1I95 - chains A and Q of the 21 polymer chains in the assembly; structure by X-ray diffraction, 4.50 A resolution (low resolution: residue-level contacts below are approximate; hydrogen-bond / salt-bridge calls are withheld).

== Chain A ==
Molecule: 16S RRNA
From: Thermus thermophilus
Sequence (1514 nucleotides; row label = number of the first residue in the row):
     2 UGUUGGAGAGUUUGAUCCUGGCUCAGGGUGAACGCUGGCGGCGUGCCUAA
    52 GACAUGCAAGUCGUGCGGGCCGCGGGGUUUUACUCCGUGGUCAGCGGCGG
   102 ACGGGUGAGUAACGCGUGGGUGACCUACCCGGAAGAGGGGGACAACCCGG
   152 GGAAACUCGGGCUAAUCCCCCAUGUGGACCCGCCCCUUGGGGUGUGUCCA
   202 AAGGGCUUUGCCCGCUUCCGGAUGGGCCCGCGUCCCAUCAGCUAGUUGGU
   252 GGGGUAAUGGCCCACCAAGGCGACGACGGGUAGCCGGUCUGAGAGGAUGG
   302 CCGGCCACAGGGGCACUGAGACACGGGCCCCACUCCUACGGGAGGCAGCA
   352 GUUAGGAAUCUUCCGCAAUGGGCGCAAGCCUGACGGAGCGACGCCGCUUG
   402 GAGGAAGAAGCCCUUCGGGGUGUAAACUCCUGAACCCGGGACGAAACCCC
   452 CGACGAGGGGACUGACGGUACCGGGGUAAUAGCGCCGGCCAACUCCGUGC
   502 CAGCAGCCGCGGUAAUACGGAGGGCGCGAGCGUUACCCGGAUUCACUGGG
   552 CGUAAAGGGCGUGUAGGCGGCCUGGGGCGUCCCAUGUGAAAGACCACGGC
   602 UCAACCGUGGGGGAGCGUGGGAUACGCUCAGGCUAGACGGUGGGAGAGGG
   652 UGGUGGAAUUCCCGGAGUAGCGGUGAAAUGCGCAGAUACCGGGAGGAACG
   702 CCGAUGGCGAAGGCAGCCACCUGGUCCACCCGUGACGCUGAGGCGCGAAA
   752 GCGUGGGGAGCAAACCGGAUUAGAUACCCGGGUAGUCCACGCCCUAAACG
   802 AUGCGCGCUAGGUCUCUGGGUCUCCUGGGGGCCGAAGCUAACGCGUUAAG
   852 CGCGCCGCCUGGGGAGUACGGCCGCAAGGCUGAAACUCAAAGGAAUUGAC
   902 GGGGGCCCGCACAAGCGGUGGAGCAUGUGGUUUAAUUCGAAGCAACGCGA
   952 AGAACCUUACCAGGCCUUGACAUGCUAGGGAACCCGGGUGAAAGCCUGGG
  1002 GUGCCCCGCGAGGGGAGCCCUAGCACAGGUGCUGCAUGGCCGUCGUCAGC
  1052 UCGUGCCGUGAGGUGUUGGGUUAAGUCCCGCAACGAGCGCAACCCCCGCC
  1102 GUUAGUUGCCAGCGGUUCGGCCGGGCACUCUAACGGGACUGCCCGCGAAA
  1152 GCGGGAGGAAGGAGGGGACGACGUCUGGUCAGCAUGGCCCUUACGGCCUG
  1202 GGCGACACACGUGCUACAAUGCCCACUACAAAGCGAUGCCACCCGGCAAC
  1252 GGGGAGCUAAUCGCAAAAAGGUGGGCCCAGUUCGGAUUGGGGUCUGCAAC
  1302 CCGACCCCAUGAAGCCGGAAUCGCUAGUAAUCGCGGAUCAGCCAUGCCGC
  1352 GGUGAAUACGUUCCCGGGCCUUGUACACACCGCCCGUCACGCCAUGGGAG
  1402 CGGGCUCUACCCGAAGUCGCCGGGAGCCUACGGGCAGGCGCCGAGGGUAG
  1452 GGCCCGUGACUGGGGCGAAGUCGUAACAAGGUAGCUGUACCGGAAGGUGC
  1502 GGCUGGAUCACCUC
Bound ions: Mg2+ site 1 near G21 (its only coordinating residue here); Mg2+ site 2 near C93 (its only coordinating residue here); Mg2+ site 3 near G190 (its only coordinating residue here); Mg2+ site 4 near U543 (its only coordinating residue here); Mg2+ site 5 near A555 (its only coordinating residue here); Mg2+ site 6 near A1164 (its only coordinating residue here); Mg2+ site 7 near C1513 (its only coordinating residue here)
Residues lining bound ligands: edeine b (EDE): U772, A773, G774, A775, G903, G1474, U1475, G1482
Reported in the primary citation:
  - conformationally variable residues (loop rearrangement): G693

== Chain Q ==
Name: 30S ribosomal protein S17
From: Thermus thermophilus
Reference sequence: P24321 (RS17_THETH); residues 2-105 here correspond to UniProt positions 1-104 (UniProt number = residue number - 1)
Amino-acid sequence (104 residues; row label = number of the first residue in the row):
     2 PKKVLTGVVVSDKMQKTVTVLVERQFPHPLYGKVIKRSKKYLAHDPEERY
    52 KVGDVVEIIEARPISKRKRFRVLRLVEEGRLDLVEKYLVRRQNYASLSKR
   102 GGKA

== Chain A / chain Q interface ==
Contacting residue pairs (13):
  G120(A) with Pro2(Q)
  G121(A) with Pro2(Q)
  U189(A) with Ala62(Q)
  G242(A) with Lys100(Q)
  G249(A) with Ser66(Q); Lys67(Q)
  U259(A) with Pro64(Q)
  G260(A) with Ile65(Q); Ser66(Q)
  C275(A) with Arg38(Q); Ser39(Q)
  C745(A) with Gly103(Q)
  G875(A) with Ala105(Q)
Interface residues without a listed pair, chain A (13 interface residues in all): G568, G743, C874
Interface residues without a listed pair, chain Q (17 interface residues in all): Gln16, Lys37, Arg63, Asn94, Leu98, Ser99

== In short ==
13 residues of chain A and 17 residues of chain Q are in contact. Ligands of chain A: edeine b. The paper
reports conformational variability at G693(A).
Here chain A is 16S RRNA and chain Q is 30S ribosomal protein S17, both from Thermus thermophilus. Entry 1I95
(Crystal structure of the 30S ribosomal subunit from thermus thermophilus in complex with edeine) was
determined by X-ray diffraction, deposited together with 1I94, 1I96 and 1I97.
